Entry 9MU5 (electron microscopy, 6.30 A resolution (low resolution: residue-level contacts below are approximate; hydrogen-bond / salt-bridge calls are withheld)); this record covers chains e and N of the 8 polymer chains in the assembly.

# Chain e
Molecule: Histone H3
From: Drosophila melanogaster
UniProtKB: P02299 (H3_DROME); numbering as in UniProt (aligned over 45-136)
Amino-acid sequence (92 residues; row label = number of the first residue in the row):
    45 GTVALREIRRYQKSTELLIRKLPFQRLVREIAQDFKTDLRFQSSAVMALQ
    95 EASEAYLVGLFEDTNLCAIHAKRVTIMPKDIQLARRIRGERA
Unresolved in the structure: 45-58

# Chain N
Molecule: 133-nt DNA strand
From: Drosophila melanogaster
Sequence (133 nucleotides; row label = number of the first residue in the row; numbers below 1 keep their minus sign (DC-48 is residue -48)):
   -48 CCTGGAGACTAGGGAGTAATCCCCTTGGCGGTTAAAACGCGGGGGACAGC
     2 GCGTACGTGCGTTTAAGCGGTGCTAGAGCTGTCTACGACCAATTGAGCGG
    52 CCTCGGCACCGGGATTCTTATATATATATATAT

# How chain e and chain N interact
Residue-residue contacts - 8 pairs, chain e then chain N:
  Arg64(e) with DA17(N); DG18(N)
  Lys65(e) with DG18(N)
  Leu66(e) with DA17(N); DG18(N)
  Pro67(e) with DA17(N)
  Arg70(e) with DA17(N)
  Arg84(e) with DA26(N)
Other interface residues (no listed pair), chain N (4 interface residues in all): DT25

# In short
6 residues of chain e and 4 residues of chain N are in contact.
Here chain e is Histone H3 and chain N is a 133-nt DNA strand, both from Drosophila melanogaster. Entry 9MU5
(Structure of a native Drosophila melanogaster hexameric nucleosome) was determined by electron microscopy.
